Entry 6EZO (electron microscopy, 4.10 A resolution (low resolution: residue-level contacts below are approximate; hydrogen-bond / salt-bridge calls are withheld)); this record covers chains C and G of the 10 polymer chains in the assembly.

Chain C:
Name: Translation initiation factor eIF-2B subunit beta
From: Homo sapiens
Notes: engineered mutation(s): 3xFLAG inserted at position +4 of the protein sequence
Reference sequence: P49770 (EI2BB_HUMAN); residue numbers follow UniProt; this construct covers 5-351
Chain sequence (373 residues; each row starts with the number of its first residue; numbers below 1 keep their minus sign (Met-21 is residue -21)):
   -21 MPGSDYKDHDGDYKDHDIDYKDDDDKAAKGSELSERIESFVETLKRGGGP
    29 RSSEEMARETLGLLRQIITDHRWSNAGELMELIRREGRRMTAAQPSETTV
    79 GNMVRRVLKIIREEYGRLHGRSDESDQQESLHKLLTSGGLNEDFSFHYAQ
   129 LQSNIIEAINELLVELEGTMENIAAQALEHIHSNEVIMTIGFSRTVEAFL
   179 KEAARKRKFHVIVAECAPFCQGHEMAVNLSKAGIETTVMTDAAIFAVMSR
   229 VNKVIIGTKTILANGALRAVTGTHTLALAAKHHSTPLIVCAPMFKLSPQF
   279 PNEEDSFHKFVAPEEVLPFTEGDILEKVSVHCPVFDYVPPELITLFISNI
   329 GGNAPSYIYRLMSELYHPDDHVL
Unresolved in the structure: -21 to 11, 97-127, 350-351
Sequence notes: initiating methionine (-21); expression tag (-20 to 4)
Small-molecule neighbours: ISRIB (C7B; 2-(4-chloranylphenoxy)-N-[4-[2-(4-chloranylphenoxy)ethanoylamino]cyclohexyl]ethanamide): Asn162, Val164, His188, Ile190, Thr215, Val225
Swiss-Prot annotation at these positions:
  - natural variant: Val85 (V85E: In VWM2), Ala127 (A127V: Found in a patient with Rett syndrome-like phenotype; uncertain significance), Ser171 (S171F: In VWM2), Pro196 (P196S: In VWM2), Gly200 (G200V: In VWM2), Glu213 (E213G: In VWM2), Cys268 (C268Y: In VWM2), Lys273 (K273R: In VWM2), Val316 (V316D: In VWM2), Gly329 (G329V: In VWM2)
What the authors report for this chain:
  - binding site for ISRIB: Asn162, Val164, His188, Ile190, Thr215

Chain G:
Name: Translation initiation factor eIF-2B subunit delta
From: Homo sapiens
Reference sequence: Q9UI10 (EI2BD_HUMAN); residues 1-523 here = UniProt positions 1-523
Chain sequence (523 residues; row label = number of the first residue in the row):
     1 MAAVAVAVREDSGSGMKAELPPGPGAVGREMTKEEKLQLRKEKKQQKKKR
    51 KEEKGAEPETGSAVSAAQCQVGPTRELPESGIQLGTPREKVPAGRSKAEL
   101 RAERRAKQEAERALKQARKGEQGGPPPKASPSTAGETPSGVKRLPEYPQV
   151 DDLLLRRLVKKPERQQVPTRKDYGSKVSLFSHLPQYSRQNSLTQFMSIPS
   201 SVIHPAMVRLGLQYSQGLVSGSNARCIALLRALQQVIQDYTTPPNEELSR
   251 DLVNKLKPYMSFLTQCRPLSASMHNAIKFLNKEITSVGSSKREEEAKSEL
   301 RAAIDRYVQEKIVLAAQAISRFAYQKISNGDVILVYGCSSLVSRILQEAW
   351 TEGRRFRVVVVDSRPWLEGRHTLRSLVHAGVPASYLLIPAASYVLPEVSK
   401 VLLGAHALLANGSVMSRVGTAQLALVARAHNVPVLVCCETYKFCERVQTD
   451 AFVSNELDDPDDLQCKRGEHVALANWQNHASLRLLNLVYDVTPPELVDLV
   501 ITELGMIPCSSVPVVLRVKSSDQ
Unresolved in the structure: 1-165, 521-523
Small-molecule neighbours: ISRIB (C7B; 2-(4-chloranylphenoxy)-N-[4-[2-(4-chloranylphenoxy)ethanoylamino]cyclohexyl]ethanamide): Ser178, Leu179, Phe452
Swiss-Prot annotation at these positions:
  - region: Arg170 to Leu179 (May bind the chemical integrated stress response (ISR) inhibitor ISRIB)
  - modified residue: Ala2 (N-acetylalanine), Ser12 (Phosphoserine), Thr86 (Phosphothreonine), Ser130 (Phosphoserine)
  - natural variant: Arg209 (R209Q: In VWM4), Ala228 (A228V: In VWM4), Leu269 (L269R: In VWM4), Arg357 (R357Q: In VWM4), Arg374 (R374C: In VWM4), Cys465 (C465R: In VWM4), Tyr489 (Y489H: In VWM4)
What the authors report for this chain:
  - binding site for ISRIB: Leu179, Phe452

Interface between chain C and chain G:
Residue-residue contacts - 35 pairs, chain C then chain G:
  Cys194(C) - Pro389(G)
  Cys198(C) - Cys465(G)
  Ala204(C) - Leu482(G)
  Ser208(C) - Ala480(G)
  Ser208(C) - Ser481(G)
  Ser208(C) - Leu482(G)
  Lys209(C) - His479(G)
  Glu213(C) - Ser481(G)
  Thr214(C) - Leu482(G)
  Thr215(C) - Val177(G)
  Thr215(C) - Arg483(G)
  Val216(C) - Arg483(G)
  Val216(C) - Leu485(G)
  Thr218(C) - Leu463(G)
  Ala220(C) - Ser363(G)
  Ala220(C) - Val418(G)
  Ala220(C) - Gly419(G)
  Phe223(C) - Ala421(G)
  Phe223(C) - Gln422(G)
  Ala224(C) - Ala451(G)
  Ala224(C) - Phe452(G)
  Arg228(C) - Asp450(G)
  Thr249(C) - Pro389(G)
  Thr249(C) - Ala390(G)
  Gly250(C) - Pro389(G)
  Thr253(C) - Gln422(G)
  Thr253(C) - Val426(G)
  Leu256(C) - Leu425(G)
  Leu256(C) - Ala429(G)
  His286(C) - Tyr393(G)
  Pro296(C) - Arg370(G)
  Ser307(C) - Ala383(G)
  Ser307(C) - Ser384(G)
  Ser307(C) - Tyr385(G)
  His309(C) - Tyr385(G)
Interface residues without a listed pair, chain C (32 interface residues in all): Ala195, Val205, Met217, Asp219, Val225, Phe288, Leu295, Val306, Val308, Pro311
Interface residues without a listed pair, chain G (31 interface residues in all): Tyr336, Pro365, Ile388, Leu484

Overview:
32 residues of chain C face 31 of chain G across their interface. ISRIB is bound between chain C and chain G.
The paper reports a binding site for ISRIB at Asn162(C), Val164(C) and Leu179(G) among others.
Chain C is Translation initiation factor eIF-2B subunit beta and chain G is Translation initiation factor
eIF-2B subunit delta, both from Homo sapiens; the structure, Eukaryotic initiation factor EIF2B in complex
with ISRIB, was determined by electron microscopy.
